Entry 4I98 (X-ray diffraction, 2.80 A resolution); this record covers chains A and B of the 3 polymer chains in the assembly.

# Chain A
Molecule: Segregation and condensation protein A
Source organism: Streptococcus pneumoniae
Reference sequence: C1CMI6 (SCPA_STRZP); residue numbers follow UniProt; this construct covers 1-160
Sequence (160 residues; each row starts with the number of its first residue):
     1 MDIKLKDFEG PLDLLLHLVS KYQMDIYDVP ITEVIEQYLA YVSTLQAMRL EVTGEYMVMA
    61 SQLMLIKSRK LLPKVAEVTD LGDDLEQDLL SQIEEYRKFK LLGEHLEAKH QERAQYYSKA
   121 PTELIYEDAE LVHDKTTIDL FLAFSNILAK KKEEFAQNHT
Unresolved in the structure: 1-5, 76-78, 156-160
Modified residues: Mse1 (selenomethionine); Mse24, Mse48, Mse57, Mse59, Mse64 (selenomethionine; parent Met)

# Chain B
Molecule: Segregation and condensation protein B
Source organism: Streptococcus pneumoniae
Reference sequence: C1CMI5 (SCPB_STRZP); residues 1-183 here = UniProt positions 1-183
Sequence (183 residues; each row starts with the number of its first residue):
     1 MSTLAKIEAL LFVAGEDGIR VRQLAELLSL PPTGIQQSLG KLAQKYEKDP DSSLALIETS
    61 GAYRLVTKPQ FAEILKEYSK APINQSLSRA ALETLSIIAY KQPITRIEID AIRGVNSSGA
   121 LAKLQAFDLI KEDGKKEVLG RPNLYVTTDY FLDYMGINHL EELPVIDELE IQAQESQLFG
   181 ERI
Unresolved in the structure: 1, 169-183
Modified residues: Mse1 (selenomethionine); Mse155 (selenomethionine; parent Met)

# How chain A and chain B interact
Contacting residue pairs (57; chain A residue first):
  Tyr117(A) - Val13(B)  hydrophobic
  Ser118(A) - Phe12(B)
  Ser118(A) - Val13(B)
  Lys119(A) - Phe12(B)
  Thr122(A) - Glu16(B)
  Glu123(A) - Glu16(B)  hydrogen bond (backbone-side chain)
  Glu123(A) - Ser88(B)  hydrogen bond
  Glu123(A) - Ala91(B)
  Glu123(A) - Gly119(B)
  Glu123(A) - Lys123(B)  salt bridge
  Leu124(A) - Lys123(B)  hydrogen bond (backbone-side chain)
  Ile125(A) - Ala122(B)
  Ile125(A) - Lys123(B)
  Ile125(A) - Ala126(B)  hydrophobic
  Tyr126(A) - Ala72(B)  hydrogen bond (side chain-backbone)
  Tyr126(A) - Leu75(B)
  Tyr126(A) - Lys76(B)  hydrogen bond (side chain-backbone)
  Tyr126(A) - Ser79(B)
  Asp128(A) - Lys76(B)  salt bridge
  Asp128(A) - Lys80(B)  salt bridge
  Ala129(A) - Phe127(B)
  Glu130(A) - Gln85(B)
  Leu131(A) - Leu87(B)  hydrophobic
  Leu131(A) - Phe127(B)  hydrophobic
  Leu131(A) - Tyr150(B)
  Leu131(A) - Tyr154(B)  hydrophobic
  Val132(A) - Gln85(B)
  Val132(A) - Tyr154(B)
  His133(A) - Tyr150(B)
  His133(A) - Tyr154(B)
  Asp134(A) - Ser86(B)
  Lys135(A) - Leu87(B)
  Lys135(A) - Leu92(B)
  Lys135(A) - Tyr154(B)
  Lys135(A) - Mse155(B)
  Thr136(A) - Mse155(B)
  Thr137(A) - Mse155(B)  hydrogen bond (side chain-backbone)
  Thr137(A) - Ile157(B)
  Thr137(A) - Pro164(B)
  Leu140(A) - Leu92(B)  hydrophobic
  Leu140(A) - Leu95(B)  hydrophobic
  Leu140(A) - Ser96(B)
  Leu140(A) - Ala99(B)  hydrophobic
  Leu140(A) - Phe151(B)  hydrophobic
  Leu140(A) - Mse155(B)
  Leu140(A) - Leu163(B)  hydrophobic
  Phe141(A) - Pro164(B)  hydrophobic
  Phe141(A) - Val165(B)
  Phe141(A) - Ile166(B)  hydrophobic
  Ala143(A) - Leu92(B)  hydrophobic
  Phe144(A) - Ser96(B)  hydrogen bond (backbone-side chain)
  Phe144(A) - Ile97(B)  hydrophobic
  Phe144(A) - Tyr100(B)  hydrophobic
  Phe144(A) - Lys101(B)
  Ile147(A) - Glu93(B)
  Ile147(A) - Ile112(B)
  Lys152(A) - Glu168(B)
Interface residues without a listed pair, chain A (28 interface residues in all): Asp139, Ser145, Leu148, Lys151
Interface residues without a listed pair, chain B (43 interface residues in all): Gly15, Tyr78, Arg113, Ala120, Leu129, Glu162

# In short
28 residues of chain A and 43 residues of chain B are in contact; the contacts include 7 hydrogen bonds and 3
salt bridges. Polar contacts include Glu123(A)-Lys123(B), Asp128(A)-Lys76(B) and Asp128(A)-Lys80(B).
Chain A is Segregation and condensation protein A and chain B is Segregation and condensation protein B, both
from Streptococcus pneumoniae; the structure, Crystal structure of the complex between ScpA(residues
1-160)-ScpB(residues 1-183), was determined by X-ray diffraction (same publication as 3ZGX and 4I99).
